Entry 7CD7 (X-ray diffraction, 1.70 A resolution); this record covers chains B and A.

# Chain B
Name: Green fluorescent protein
Source organism: Aequorea victoria
Reference sequence: P42212 (GFP_AEQVI); aligned to UniProt positions 3-238 over residues 3-238
Chain sequence (236 residues; row label = number of the first residue in the row; note: 2 numbers in that range are skipped by the numbering (no residue carries them; nothing is unmodelled there)):
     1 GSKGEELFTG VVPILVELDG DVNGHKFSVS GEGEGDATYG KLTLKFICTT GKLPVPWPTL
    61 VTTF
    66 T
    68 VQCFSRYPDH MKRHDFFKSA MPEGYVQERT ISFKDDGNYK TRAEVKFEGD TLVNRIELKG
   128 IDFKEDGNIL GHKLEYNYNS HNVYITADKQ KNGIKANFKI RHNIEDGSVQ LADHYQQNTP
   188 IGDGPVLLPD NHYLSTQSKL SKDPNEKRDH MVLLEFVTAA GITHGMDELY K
Covalently attached groups: covalent link Phe64-Thr66; covalent link Thr66-Val68
Modified residues: Thr66 (chromophore; CRO)
Sequence notes: expression tag (1-2); chromophore (66, 66, 66); engineered mutation Arg80 (Gln in P42212), Ser99 (Phe in P42212), Thr153 (Met in P42212), Ala163 (Val in P42212), Lys206 (Ala in P42212)

# Chain A
Name: Gfp-40
Source organism: synthetic construct
Chain sequence (99 residues; numbered 1 to 99; the number before each row is that of its first residue):
     1 GSGEWEIIDI GPFTQNLGKF AVDEENKIGQ YGRLTFNKVI RPSMKKTIYY ANSRGMIKGY
    61 EYQLYVYASD KLFRADISED YQHYPHRKLL RFNGPVPPP

# How chain B and chain A interact
Residue-residue contacts (27; chain B residue first):
  Lys52(B) - Tyr84(A)
  His139(B) - Gln82(A)  hydrogen bond (backbone-side chain)
  His139(B) - His83(A)
  Lys140(B) - Gln82(A)
  Leu141(B) - Gln82(A)  hydrogen bond (backbone-side chain)
  Glu142(B) - Tyr50(A)
  Glu142(B) - Asn52(A)  hydrogen bond
  Glu142(B) - Arg54(A)  salt bridge
  Glu142(B) - Met56(A)
  Tyr143(B) - Tyr50(A)  hydrogen bond (backbone-side chain)
  Tyr143(B) - Tyr81(A)
  Asn144(B) - Met56(A)
  Asn170(B) - Arg54(A)
  Ile171(B) - Asn52(A)
  Ile171(B) - Arg54(A)  hydrogen bond (backbone-side chain)
  Glu172(B) - Asn52(A)  hydrogen bond (backbone-side chain)
  Glu172(B) - Gln82(A)  hydrogen bond
  Gly174(B) - Asn52(A)
  Gly174(B) - Arg54(A)  hydrogen bond (backbone-side chain)
  Ser175(B) - Arg54(A)  hydrogen bond (backbone-side chain)
  Val176(B) - Arg54(A)
  Lys209(B) - Tyr81(A)
  Lys209(B) - His86(A)
  Pro211(B) - Phe13(A)  hydrophobic
  Lys214(B) - Tyr84(A)  hydrogen bond (backbone-side chain)
  Arg215(B) - Tyr84(A)
  Asp216(B) - Tyr84(A)
Other interface residues (no listed pair), chain B (19 interface residues in all): Asp173
Other interface residues (no listed pair), chain A (11 interface residues in all): Ala51

# Summary
The interface between chain B and chain A involves 19 residues on one side and 11 on the other; the contacts
include 10 hydrogen bonds and 1 salt bridge. Polar pairs include Glu142(B)-Arg54(A), His139(B)-Gln82(A) and
Leu141(B)-Gln82(A).
Chain B is Green fluorescent protein (Aequorea victoria) and chain A is Gfp-40 (synthetic construct); the
structure, GFP-40/GFPuv complex, Form I, was determined by X-ray diffraction together with 7CD8 from the same
study.
